Entry 8QV0 (electron microscopy, 6.60 A resolution (low resolution: residue-level contacts below are approximate; hydrogen-bond / salt-bridge calls are withheld)); this record covers chains V and W of the 26 polymer chains in the assembly.

# Chain V (and W)
Protein: Tubulin beta chain
Source organism: Saccharomyces cerevisiae
Notes: chain W of this document is another copy of the same molecule, construct and numbering; everything in this record applies to it too
UniProt: A0A6A5PXT5 (A0A6A5PXT5_YEASX); residues 1-457 here = UniProt positions 1-457
Chain sequence (457 residues; numbered 1 to 457; the number before each row is that of its first residue):
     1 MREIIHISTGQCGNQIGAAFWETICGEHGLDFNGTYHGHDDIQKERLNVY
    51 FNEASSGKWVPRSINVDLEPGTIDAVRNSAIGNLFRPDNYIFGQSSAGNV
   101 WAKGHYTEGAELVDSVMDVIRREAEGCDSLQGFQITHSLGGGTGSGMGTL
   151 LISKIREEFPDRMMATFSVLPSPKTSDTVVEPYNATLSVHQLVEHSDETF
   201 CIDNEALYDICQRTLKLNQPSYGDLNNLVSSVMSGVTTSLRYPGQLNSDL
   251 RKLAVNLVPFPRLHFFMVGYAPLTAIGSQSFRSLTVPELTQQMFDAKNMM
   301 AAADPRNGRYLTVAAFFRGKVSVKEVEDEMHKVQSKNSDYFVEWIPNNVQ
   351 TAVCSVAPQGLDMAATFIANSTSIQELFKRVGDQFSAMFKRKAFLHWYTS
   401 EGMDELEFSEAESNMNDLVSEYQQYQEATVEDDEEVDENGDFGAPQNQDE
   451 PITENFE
Unresolved in the structure: 428-457

# How chain V and chain W interact
Contacting residue pairs (9; chain V residue first):
  Gly277(V) with Pro87(W)
  Phe281(V) with Arg86(W); Pro87(W)
  Arg282(V) with Ser55(W); Arg86(W); Pro87(W); Asp88(W)
  Ser283(V) with Glu53(W); Ala54(W)
Also at the interface, not in a pair above, chain V (6 interface residues in all): Ser280, Gln291
Also at the interface, not in a pair above, chain W (11 interface residues in all): Lys58, Val60, Asn83, Leu84, Glu125

# Overview
Chain V and chain W form an interface of 6 and 11 residues respectively.
Both chains are Tubulin beta chain (Saccharomyces cerevisiae). Entry 8QV0 (Structure of the native microtubule
lattice nucleated from the yeast spindle pole body) was determined by electron microscopy, deposited together
with 8QV2, 8QV3 and 8QRY.
